PDB entry 8SB1 | electron microscopy, 4.30 A resolution (low resolution: residue-level contacts below are approximate; hydrogen-bond / salt-bridge calls are withheld) | chains A and K of the 12 polymer chains in the assembly

[Chain A (and K)]
Protein: CH848.10.17 gp120
From: HIV-1 06TG.HT008
Notes: chain K of this document is another copy of the same molecule, construct and numbering; everything in this record applies to it too
UniProt: A0A1W6IPB2 (A0A1W6IPB2_9HIV1); the construct lacks a stretch of the UniProt sequence and is renumbered around it, so the offset changes along the chain: 34-139 = UniProt 30-135; 150-185 = UniProt 136-171; 186-309 = UniProt 174-297; 312-321 = UniProt 298-307; 3 more segments
Sequence (471 residues; row label = number of the first residue in the row; note: 15 numbers in that range are skipped by the numbering (no residue carries them; nothing is unmodelled there); a row labelled like 185a-185b holds insertion residues (185a, then the next letters in order)):
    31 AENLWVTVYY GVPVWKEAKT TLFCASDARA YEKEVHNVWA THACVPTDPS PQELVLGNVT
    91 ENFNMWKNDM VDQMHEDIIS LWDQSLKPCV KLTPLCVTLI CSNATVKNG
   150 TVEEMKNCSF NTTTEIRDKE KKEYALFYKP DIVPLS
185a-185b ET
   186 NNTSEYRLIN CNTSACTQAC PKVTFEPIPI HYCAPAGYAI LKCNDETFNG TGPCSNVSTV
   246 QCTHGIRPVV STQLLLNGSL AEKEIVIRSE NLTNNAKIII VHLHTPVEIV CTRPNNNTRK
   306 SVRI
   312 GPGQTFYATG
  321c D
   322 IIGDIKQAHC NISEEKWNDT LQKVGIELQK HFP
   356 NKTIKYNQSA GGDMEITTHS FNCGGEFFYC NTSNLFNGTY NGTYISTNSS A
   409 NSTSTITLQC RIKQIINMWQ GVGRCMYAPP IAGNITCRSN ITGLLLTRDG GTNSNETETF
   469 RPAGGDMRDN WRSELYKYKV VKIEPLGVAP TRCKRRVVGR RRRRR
Unresolved in the structure: 31, 506-513
Disulfides: Cys54-Cys74, Cys119-Cys205, Cys126-Cys196, Cys131-Cys157, Cys201-Cys433, Cys218-Cys247, Cys228-Cys239, Cys296-Cys331, Cys378-Cys445, Cys385-Cys418
Covalently attached groups: N-acetylglucosamine (NAG) linked to Asn156, Asn442; glycan linked to Asn301, Asn332
Construct notes: expression tag (31-33, 512-513); conflict Cys201 (Val189 in A0A1W6IPB2), Cys433 (Ala417 in A0A1W6IPB2), Lys490 (Glu474 in A0A1W6IPB2), Glu492 (Gln476 in A0A1W6IPB2), Val496 (Ile480 in A0A1W6IPB2), Arg500 (Gly484 in A0A1W6IPB2), Cys501 (Ala485 in A0A1W6IPB2), Gly507 (Glu491 in A0A1W6IPB2), Arg509 (Glu493 in A0A1W6IPB2), Arg510 (Lys494 in A0A1W6IPB2)
From the paper describing this entry:
  - contacts within the chain: Asn300-Ile326

[Chain A / chain K interface]
Contacting residue pairs - 13 pairs, chain A then chain K:
  Glu164(A) - Cys126(K)
  Glu164(A) - Cys196(K)
  Ile165(A) - Cys126(K)
  Ile165(A) - Thr128(K)
  Ile165(A) - Arg192(K)
  Arg166(A) - Pro124(K)
  Arg166(A) - Cys126(K)
  Arg166(A) - Val127(K)
  Arg166(A) - Asn160(K)
  Arg166(A) - Thr162(K)
  Arg166(A) - Glu169(K)
  Asp167(A) - Val127(K)
  Gly314(A) - Thr198(K)
Interface residues without a listed pair, chain A (6 interface residues in all): Pro313
Interface residues without a listed pair, chain K (13 interface residues in all): Thr123, Ser199, Ala200

[Overview]
6 residues of chain A and 13 residues of chain K are in contact. N-acetylglucosamine is covalently linked to
Asn156(A) and Asn442(A). From the paper: contacts within the chain involving Asn300(A) and Ile326(A).
Chain A and chain K are both CH848.10.17 gp120 (HIV-1 06TG.HT008); the structure, CryoEM structure of
DH270.I3-CH848.10.17, was determined by electron microscopy together with 8SAL, 8SAN, 8SAQ, 8SAR, 8SAS, 8SAT
and 9 further entries from the same study.
